Entry 6CPP (X-ray diffraction, 1.90 A resolution); this record covers chain A.

[Chain A]
Protein: Cytochrome P450-cam
Organism: Pseudomonas putida
Notes: EC 1.14.15.1
UniProtKB: P00183 (CPXA_PSEPU); residue numbers follow UniProt; this construct covers 1-414
Amino-acid sequence (414 residues; each row starts with the number of its first residue):
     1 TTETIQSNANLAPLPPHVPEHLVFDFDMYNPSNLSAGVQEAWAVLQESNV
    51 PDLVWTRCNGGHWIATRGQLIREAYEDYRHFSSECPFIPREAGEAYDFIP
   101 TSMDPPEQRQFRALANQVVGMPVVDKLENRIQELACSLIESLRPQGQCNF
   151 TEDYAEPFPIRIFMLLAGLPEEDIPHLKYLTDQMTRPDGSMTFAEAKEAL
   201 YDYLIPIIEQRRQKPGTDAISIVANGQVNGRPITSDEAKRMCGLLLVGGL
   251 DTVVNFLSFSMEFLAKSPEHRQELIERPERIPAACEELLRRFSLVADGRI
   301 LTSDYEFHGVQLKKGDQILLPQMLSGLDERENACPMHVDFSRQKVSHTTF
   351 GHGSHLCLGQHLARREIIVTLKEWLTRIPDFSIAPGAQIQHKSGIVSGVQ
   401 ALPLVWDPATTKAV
Disordered / not traced: 1-9
Ion coordination: heme Fe near Cys357 (its only coordinating residue here)
Small-molecule neighbours:
  - camphane (CAE): Phe87, Tyr96, Thr101, Thr185, Leu244, Val247, Gly248, Thr252, Val295, Asp297, Ile395, Val396
  - heme (HEM): Tyr75, Pro100, Thr101, Gln108, Arg112, Val119, Phe163, Leu244, Leu245, Gly248, Gly249, Thr252, Val253, Phe256, Leu294, Val295, Asp297, Arg299, Gln322, Thr349, Phe350, Gly351, Ser354, His355, Leu356, Cys357, Leu358, Gly359, Leu362, Ala363

[In short]
Bound to chain A: heme and camphane.
Chain A is Cytochrome P450-cam (Pseudomonas putida); the structure, Crystal structures of cytochrome P450-cam
complexed with camphane, thiocamphor, and adamantane: factors controlling P450 substrate hydroxylation, was
determined by X-ray diffraction together with 4CPP and 8CPP from the same study.
